PDB entry 3DAN | X-ray diffraction, 1.80 A resolution | chain A

[Chain A]
Name: Cytochrome P450 74A2
Organism: Parthenium argentatum
Notes: EC 4.2.1.92
Reference sequence: Q40778 (C74A2_PARAR); residues 1-473 here = UniProt positions 1-473
Chain sequence (473 residues; row label = number of the first residue in the row):
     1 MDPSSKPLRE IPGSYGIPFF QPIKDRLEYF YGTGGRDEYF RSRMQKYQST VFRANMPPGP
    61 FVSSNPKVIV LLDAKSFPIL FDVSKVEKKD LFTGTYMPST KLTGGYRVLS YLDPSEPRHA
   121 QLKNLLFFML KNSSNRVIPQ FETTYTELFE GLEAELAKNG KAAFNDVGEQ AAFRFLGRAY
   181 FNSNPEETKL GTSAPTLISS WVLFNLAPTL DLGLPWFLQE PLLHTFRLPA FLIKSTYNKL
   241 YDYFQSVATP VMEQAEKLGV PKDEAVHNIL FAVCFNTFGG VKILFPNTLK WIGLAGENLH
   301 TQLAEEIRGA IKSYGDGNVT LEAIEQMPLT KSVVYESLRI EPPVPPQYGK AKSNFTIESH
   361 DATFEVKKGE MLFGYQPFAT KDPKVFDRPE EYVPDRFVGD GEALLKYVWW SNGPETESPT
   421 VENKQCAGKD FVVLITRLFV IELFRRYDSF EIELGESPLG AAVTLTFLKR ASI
Construct notes: conflict G105 (Ala in Q40778), L294 (Val in Q40778), Y392 (Phe in Q40778)
Bound ions: heme Fe near C426 (its only coordinating residue here)
Residues lining bound ligands: heme (HEM): K88, F92, L109, S110, L112, H119, K123, L126, M129, Y180, A272, N276, T277, G280, V281, L284, P343, V344, P346, Q347, W410, S411, N412, N423, K424, Q425, C426, A427, G428, F431, V432
Curated features (UniProtKB/Swiss-Prot):
  - binding site (heme b): K88, H119, K123, K424, C426
  - binding site ((13S)-hydroperoxy-(9Z,11E)-octadecadienoate): S199, K282
From the paper describing this entry:
  - catalytic residues: N276 (proposed by the authors, not directly observed)
  - specificity-determining residues: R36 (proposed by the authors, not directly observed)

[Overview]
Chain A binds heme. Curated annotation (UniProt) lists 5 heme b-binding residues and
(13S)-hydroperoxy-(9Z,11E)-octadecadienoate-binding residues S199 and K282. The paper reports the catalytic
residue N276; the specificity determinant R36.
Chain A is Cytochrome P450 74A2 (Parthenium argentatum); the structure, Crystal Structure of Allene oxide
synthase, was determined by X-ray diffraction (same publication as 3DAM and 3DBM).
